Entry 8TVS (electron microscopy, 4.40 A resolution (low resolution: residue-level contacts below are approximate; hydrogen-bond / salt-bridge calls are withheld)); this record covers chains B and J of the 16 polymer chains in the assembly.

# Chain B
Name: DNA-directed RNA polymerase subunit beta
From: Saccharomyces cerevisiae
Notes: EC 2.7.7.6
UniProtKB: A0A6A5Q4H2 (A0A6A5Q4H2_YEASX); residue numbers follow UniProt; this construct covers 1-1224
Sequence (1224 residues; each row starts with the number of its first residue):
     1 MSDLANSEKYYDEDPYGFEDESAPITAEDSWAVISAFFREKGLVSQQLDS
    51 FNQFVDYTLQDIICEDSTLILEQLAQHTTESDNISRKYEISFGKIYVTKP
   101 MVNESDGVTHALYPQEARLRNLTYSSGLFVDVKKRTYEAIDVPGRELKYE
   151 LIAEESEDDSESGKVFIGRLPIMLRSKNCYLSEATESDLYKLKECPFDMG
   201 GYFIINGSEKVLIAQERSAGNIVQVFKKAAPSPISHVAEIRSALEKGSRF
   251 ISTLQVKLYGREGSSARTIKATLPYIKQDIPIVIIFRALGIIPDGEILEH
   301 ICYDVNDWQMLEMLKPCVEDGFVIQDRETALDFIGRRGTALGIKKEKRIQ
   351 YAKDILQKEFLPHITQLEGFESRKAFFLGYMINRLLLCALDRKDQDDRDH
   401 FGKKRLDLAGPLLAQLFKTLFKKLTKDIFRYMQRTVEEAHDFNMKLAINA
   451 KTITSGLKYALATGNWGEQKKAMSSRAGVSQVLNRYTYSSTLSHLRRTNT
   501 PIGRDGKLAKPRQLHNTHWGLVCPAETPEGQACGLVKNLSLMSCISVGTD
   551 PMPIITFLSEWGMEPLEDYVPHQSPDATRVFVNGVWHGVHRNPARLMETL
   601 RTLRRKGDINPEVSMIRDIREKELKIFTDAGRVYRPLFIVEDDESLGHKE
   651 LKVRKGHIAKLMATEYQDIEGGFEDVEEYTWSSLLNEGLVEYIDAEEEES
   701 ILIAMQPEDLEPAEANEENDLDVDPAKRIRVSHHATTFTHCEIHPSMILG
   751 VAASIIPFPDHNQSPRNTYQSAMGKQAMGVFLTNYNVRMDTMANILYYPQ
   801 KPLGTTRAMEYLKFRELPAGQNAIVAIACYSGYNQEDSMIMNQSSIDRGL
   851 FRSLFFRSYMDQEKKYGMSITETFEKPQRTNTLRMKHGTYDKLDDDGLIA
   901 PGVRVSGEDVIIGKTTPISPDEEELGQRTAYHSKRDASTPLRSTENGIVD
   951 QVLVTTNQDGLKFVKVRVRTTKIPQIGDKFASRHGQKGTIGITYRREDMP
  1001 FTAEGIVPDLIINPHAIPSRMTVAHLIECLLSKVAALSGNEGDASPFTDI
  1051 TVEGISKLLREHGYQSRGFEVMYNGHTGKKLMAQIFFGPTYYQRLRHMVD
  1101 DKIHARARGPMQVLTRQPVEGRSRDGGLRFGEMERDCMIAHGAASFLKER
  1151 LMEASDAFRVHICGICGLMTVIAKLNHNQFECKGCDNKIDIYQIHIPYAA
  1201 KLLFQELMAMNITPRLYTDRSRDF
Disordered / not traced: 1-19, 73-86, 140-161, 244-251, 340-346, 436-441, 468-475, 503-513, 673-676, 717-735, 880-944
Metal / ion sites: Zn2+: C1163, C1182, C1185

# Chain J
Name: DNA-directed RNA polymerases II subunit RPABC5
From: Saccharomyces cerevisiae
UniProtKB: A0A6A5Q7Q6 (A0A6A5Q7Q6_YEASX); residue numbers follow UniProt; this construct covers 1-70
Sequence (70 residues; row label = number of the first residue in the row):
     1 MIVPVRCFSCGKVVGDKWESYLNLLQEDELDEGTALSRLGLKRYCCRRMI
    51 LTHVDLIEKFLRYNPLEKRD
Disordered / not traced: 66-70
Metal / ion sites: Zn2+: C10, C45, C46

# Chain B / chain J interface
Residue-residue contacts - 59 pairs, chain B then chain J:
  E186(B) with R62(J)
  Y190(B) with K59(J); R62(J); Y63(J)
  K193(B) with Y63(J); P65(J)
  E194(B) with Y63(J)
  C195(B) with Y63(J)
  F197(B) with K59(J)
  T783(B) with F60(J); Y63(J)
  N784(B) with Y63(J)
  Y785(B) with F60(J)
  I795(B) with M1(J)
  Y797(B) with M1(J)
  Y798(B) with I2(J); P4(J)
  P799(B) with M1(J)
  Q800(B) with T52(J); H53(J)
  K801(B) with T52(J); V54(J)
  L803(B) with T52(J)
  R815(B) with V54(J)
  E816(B) with V54(J); L56(J); K59(J)
  P818(B) with V54(J)
  Q821(B) with F8(J)
  N822(B) with R48(J); T52(J)
  I824(B) with S9(J); C45(J); R48(J)
  S845(B) with F8(J); S9(J)
  R848(B) with C7(J); F8(J); G11(J)
  G849(B) with F8(J)
  L850(B) with F8(J)
  R996(B) with S9(J); C10(J)
  E1004(B) with R43(J)
  I1006(B) with R43(J); C45(J)
  V1007(B) with S9(J)
  D1009(B) with S9(J)
  K1033(B) with Y44(J)
  A1036(B) with Y44(J); R47(J)
  L1037(B) with Y44(J); R47(J)
  S1038(B) with G33(J)
  G1039(B) with E32(J); G33(J); L51(J)
  N1040(B) with E32(J)
  F1087(B) with Y44(J)
Interface residues without a listed pair, chain B (45 interface residues in all): S187, V780, L796, L817, A1035, Y1064, P1089
Interface residues without a listed pair, chain J (28 interface residues in all): R6, K42, M49

# Summary
The interface between chain B and chain J involves 45 residues on one side and 28 on the other. C1163(B),
C1182(B) and C1185(B) coordinate Zn2+.
Here chain B is DNA-directed RNA polymerase subunit beta and chain J is DNA-directed RNA polymerases II
subunit RPABC5, both from Saccharomyces cerevisiae. Entry 8TVS (Cryo-EM structure of backtracked Pol II in
complex with Rad26) was determined by electron microscopy, deposited together with 8TUG, 8TVP, 8TVQ, 8TVV,
8TVW, 8TVX and 8TVY.
